6UGE - chains C and G of the 7 polymer chains in the assembly; structure by electron microscopy, 3.60 A resolution.

Chain C:
Name: Meiotic spindle formation protein mei-1
Organism: Caenorhabditis elegans
Notes: EC 5.6.1.1
UniProtKB: P34808 (KTNA1_CAEEL); residue numbers follow UniProt; this construct covers 1-472
Sequence (490 residues; row label = number of the first residue in the row; numbers below 1 keep their minus sign (Gly-17 is residue -17)):
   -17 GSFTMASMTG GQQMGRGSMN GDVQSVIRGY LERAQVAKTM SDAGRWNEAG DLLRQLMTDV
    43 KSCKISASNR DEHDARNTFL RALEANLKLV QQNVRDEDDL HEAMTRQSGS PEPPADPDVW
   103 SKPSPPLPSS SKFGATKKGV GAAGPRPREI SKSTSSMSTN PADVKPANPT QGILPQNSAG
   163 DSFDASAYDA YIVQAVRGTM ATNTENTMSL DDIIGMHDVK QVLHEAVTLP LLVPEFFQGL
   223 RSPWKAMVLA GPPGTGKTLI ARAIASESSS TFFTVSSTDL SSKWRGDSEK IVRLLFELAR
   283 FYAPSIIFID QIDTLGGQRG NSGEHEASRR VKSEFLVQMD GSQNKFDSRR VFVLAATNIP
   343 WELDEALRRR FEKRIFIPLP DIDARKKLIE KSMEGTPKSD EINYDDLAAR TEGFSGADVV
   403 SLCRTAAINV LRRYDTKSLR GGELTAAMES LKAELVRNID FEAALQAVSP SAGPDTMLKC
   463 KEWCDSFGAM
Unresolved in the structure: -17 to 155, 183-186, 324-328
Sequence notes: expression tag (-17 to 0); engineered mutation Gln293 (Glu in P34808)
Curated features (UniProtKB/Swiss-Prot):
  - binding site (ATP): Gly233 to Thr240, Arg351, Arg352
  - modified residue: Ser92 (Phosphoserine)
Small-molecule neighbours: ATP (adenosine-5'-triphosphate): Asp194, Ile195, Ile196, Pro235, Gly236, Thr237, Gly238, Lys239, Thr240, Leu241, Gln293, Asn340, Leu370, Lys373, Gly398, Ala399, Val402
What the authors report for this chain:
  - binding site for Polyglutamate peptide (chain G): Lys265, Trp266, Arg267, His307
  - mutagenesis - K265A, W266A, R267A, R301A, H307A, E308A: decreased catalytic activity on basal ATPase
  - mutagenesis - K265A, W266A: decreased catalytic activity on isolated beta-tubulin peptide
  - mutagenesis - Y170A: abolished catalytic activity on ATPase
  - mutagenesis - R267E, N340A: unchanged catalytic activity on basal ATPase
  - mutagenesis - R351A: abolished catalytic activity on basal and microtubule stimulated ATPase
  - mutagenesis - N340A: abolished catalytic activity on betaIVb-tail peptide
  - mutagenesis - F469A: abolished catalytic activity on basal and stimulated ATPase
  - mutagenesis - R128A/R130A/K134A: unchanged catalytic activity (basal ATP activity)
  - mutagenesis - R128A/R130A/K134A: decreased catalytic activity on microtubule stimulated ATPase
  - mutagenesis - K119A/K120A/R128A/R130A/K134A: decreased catalytic activity on basal and microtubule stimulated ATPase
  - mutagenesis - S135E: decreased catalytic activity on ATPase
  - mutagenesis - K265A, W266A, R267A, R301A, E308A, N340A: decreased catalytic activity on microtubule
  - mutagenesis - K265A, W266A: abolished catalytic activity on beta-tubulin peptide
  - mutagenesis - R267A: abolished catalytic activity on beta-tubulin tail
  - mutagenesis - R267E: abolished catalytic activity on beta-tail peptide
  - mutagenesis - E308A: decreased catalytic activity on beta-tail peptide
  - mutagenesis - H307A: unchanged catalytic activity on substrate

Chain G:
Name: Polyglutamate peptide
Sequence (12 residues; row label = number of the first residue in the row):
     3 EEEEEEEEEE EE

How chain C and chain G interact:
Residue-residue contacts (9):
  Lys265(C) - Glu7(G)
  Lys265(C) - Glu8(G)  hydrogen bond (backbone-backbone)
  Trp266(C) - Glu5(G)
  Trp266(C) - Glu6(G)
  Trp266(C) - Glu7(G)
  Arg267(C) - Glu6(G)  salt bridge
  His307(C) - Glu8(G)  salt bridge
  His307(C) - Glu9(G)
  Ala309(C) - Glu8(G)
Interface residues without a listed pair, chain C (6 interface residues in all): Arg312

Summary:
Chain C and chain G form an interface of 6 and 5 residues respectively; the contacts include 1 hydrogen bond
and 2 salt bridges. Polar contacts include Arg267(C)-Glu6(G), His307(C)-Glu8(G) and Lys265(C)-Glu8(G). The
paper reports a binding site for Polyglutamate peptide (chain G) at Lys265(C), Trp266(C) and Arg267(C) among
others; K265A, W266A and R267A of chain C, among others, reduce catalytic activity on basal ATPase; 14
substitutions were tested in all.
Here chain C is Meiotic spindle formation protein mei-1 (Caenorhabditis elegans) and chain G is Polyglutamate
peptide. Entry 6UGE (Katanin hexamer in the ring conformation in complex with substrate) was determined by
electron microscopy, deposited together with 6UGD and 6UGF.
